1O4Z - chains A and B; structure by X-ray diffraction, 2.30 A resolution.

[Chain A (and B)]
Name: beta-agarase B
Source organism: Zobellia galactanivorans
Notes: EC 3.2.1.81; chain B of this document is another copy of the same molecule, construct and numbering; everything in this record applies to it too
Reference sequence: Q9RGX8 (Q9RGX8_9FLAO); numbering as in UniProt (aligned over 19-353)
Chain sequence (346 residues; each row starts with the number of its first residue):
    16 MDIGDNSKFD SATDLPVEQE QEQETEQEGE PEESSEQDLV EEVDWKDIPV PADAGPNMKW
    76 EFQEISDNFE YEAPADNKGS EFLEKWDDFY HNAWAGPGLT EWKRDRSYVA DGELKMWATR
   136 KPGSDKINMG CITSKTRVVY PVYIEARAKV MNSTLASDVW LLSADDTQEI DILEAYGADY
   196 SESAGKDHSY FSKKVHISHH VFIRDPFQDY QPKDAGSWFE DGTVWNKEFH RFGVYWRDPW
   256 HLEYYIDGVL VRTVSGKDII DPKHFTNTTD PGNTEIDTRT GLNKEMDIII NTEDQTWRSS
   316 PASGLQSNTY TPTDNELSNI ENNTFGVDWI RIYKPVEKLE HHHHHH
Unresolved in the structure: 16-58, 354-361 (chain B: 16-57, 355-361)
Sequence notes: cloning artifact (16-18, 354-355); expression tag (356-361)
UniProt features mapped onto this chain:
  - active site: E184 (Nucleophile), E189 (Proton donor)
  - binding site (substrate): Y105 to N107, D181, H215, R219, D224, Q226, E308
  - mutagenesis: E189 (E189D: Abolishes beta-agarase activity)
Metal / ion sites: Na+: N83, G127, D343

[Chain A / chain B interface]
Pairs across the interface (19):
  Y155(A) - W255(B)  hydrogen bond
  Y155(A) - K272(B)  hydrogen bond
  W255(A) - Y155(B)  hydrogen bond
  K272(A) - V154(B)
  K272(A) - Y155(B)  hydrogen bond (side chain-backbone)
  T283(A) - K299(B)
  I291(A) - E300(B)
  D292(A) - E300(B)  hydrogen bond (backbone-backbone)
  T293(A) - N298(B)  hydrogen bond (backbone-side chain)
  T293(A) - K299(B)
  R294(A) - N298(B)  hydrogen bond (backbone-side chain)
  T295(A) - T295(B)
  T295(A) - N298(B)
  N298(A) - T293(B)  hydrogen bond (side chain-backbone)
  N298(A) - R294(B)  hydrogen bond (side chain-backbone)
  N298(A) - T295(B)
  K299(A) - T283(B)
  E300(A) - I291(B)
  E300(A) - D292(B)  hydrogen bond (backbone-backbone)
Interface residues without a listed pair, chain A (15 interface residues in all): R152, V154, E290
Interface residues without a listed pair, chain B (16 interface residues in all): R152, P156, E290

[Summary]
15 residues of chain A and 16 residues of chain B are in contact; the contacts include 10 hydrogen bonds.
Polar pairs include Y155(A)-W255(B), Y155(A)-K272(B) and T293(A)-N298(B). From UniProt: active-site residues
E184(A) and E189(A), 9 substrate-binding residues and one mutagenesis site on chain A.
Both chains are beta-agarase B (Zobellia galactanivorans). Entry 1O4Z (The three-dimensional structure of
beta-agarase B from zobellia galactanivorans) was determined by X-ray diffraction together with 1O4Y from the
same study.
